Entry 8PTX (electron microscopy, 2.87 A resolution); this record covers chains A and B of the 5 polymer chains in the assembly.

== Chain A ==
Molecule: Elongator complex protein 1
From: Homo sapiens
UniProtKB: O95163 (ELP1_HUMAN); residues 1-1332 here = UniProt positions 1-1332
Amino-acid sequence (1332 residues; row label = number of the first residue in the row):
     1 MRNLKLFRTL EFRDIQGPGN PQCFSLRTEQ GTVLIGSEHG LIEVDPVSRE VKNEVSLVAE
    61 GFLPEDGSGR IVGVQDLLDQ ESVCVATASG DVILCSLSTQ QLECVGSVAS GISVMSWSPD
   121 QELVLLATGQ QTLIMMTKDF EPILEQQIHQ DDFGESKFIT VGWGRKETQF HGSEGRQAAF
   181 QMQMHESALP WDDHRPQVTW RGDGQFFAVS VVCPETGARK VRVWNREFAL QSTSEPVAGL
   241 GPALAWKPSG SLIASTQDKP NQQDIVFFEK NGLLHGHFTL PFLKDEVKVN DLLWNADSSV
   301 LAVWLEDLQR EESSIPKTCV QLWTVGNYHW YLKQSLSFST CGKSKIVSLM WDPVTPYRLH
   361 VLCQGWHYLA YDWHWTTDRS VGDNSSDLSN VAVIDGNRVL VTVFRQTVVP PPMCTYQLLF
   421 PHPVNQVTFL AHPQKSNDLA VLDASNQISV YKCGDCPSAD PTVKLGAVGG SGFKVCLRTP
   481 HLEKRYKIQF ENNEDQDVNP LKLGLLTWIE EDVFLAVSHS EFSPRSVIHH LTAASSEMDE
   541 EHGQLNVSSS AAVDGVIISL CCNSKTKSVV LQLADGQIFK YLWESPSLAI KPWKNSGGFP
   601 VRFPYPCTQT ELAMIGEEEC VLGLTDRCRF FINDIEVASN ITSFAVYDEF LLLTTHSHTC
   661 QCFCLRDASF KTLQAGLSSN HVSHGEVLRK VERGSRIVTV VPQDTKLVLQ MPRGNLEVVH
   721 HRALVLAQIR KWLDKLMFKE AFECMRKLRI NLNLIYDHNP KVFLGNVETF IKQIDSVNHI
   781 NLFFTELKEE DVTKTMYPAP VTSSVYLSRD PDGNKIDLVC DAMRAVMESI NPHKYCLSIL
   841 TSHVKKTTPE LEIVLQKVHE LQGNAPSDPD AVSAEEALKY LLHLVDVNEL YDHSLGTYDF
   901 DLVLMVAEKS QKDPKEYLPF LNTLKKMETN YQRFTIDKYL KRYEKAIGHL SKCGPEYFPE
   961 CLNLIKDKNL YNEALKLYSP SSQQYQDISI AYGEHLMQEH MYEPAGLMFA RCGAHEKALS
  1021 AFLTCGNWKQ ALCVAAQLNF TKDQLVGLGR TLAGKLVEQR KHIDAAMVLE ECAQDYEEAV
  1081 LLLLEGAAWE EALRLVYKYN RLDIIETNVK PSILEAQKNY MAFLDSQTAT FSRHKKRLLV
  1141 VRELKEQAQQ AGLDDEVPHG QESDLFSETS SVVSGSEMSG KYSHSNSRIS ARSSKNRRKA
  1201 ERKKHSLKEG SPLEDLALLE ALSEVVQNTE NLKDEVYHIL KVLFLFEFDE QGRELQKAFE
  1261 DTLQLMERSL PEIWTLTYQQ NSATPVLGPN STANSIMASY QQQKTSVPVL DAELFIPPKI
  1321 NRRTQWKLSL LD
Disordered / not traced: 165-185, 1153-1212, 1277-1312
Swiss-Prot annotation at these positions:
  - region: Ala-1191 to Glu-1209 (Required for binding to tRNA)
  - modified residue (Phosphoserine): Ser-471, Ser-804, Ser-867, Ser-1171, Ser-1174
  - natural variant: Arg-696 (R696P: In HSAN3), Pro-914 (P914L: In HSAN3), Cys-1072 (C1072S: Reduced interaction with ELP2), Pro-1158 (P1158L: Reduced interaction with ELP2)
  - mutagenesis: Arg-1011 (R1011A: Disruption of dimer formation, reduced protein stability and reduced interaction with ELP2 and ELP3. Does not affect binding to tRNA)

== Chain B ==
Molecule: Elongator complex protein 2
From: Homo sapiens
UniProtKB: Q6IA86 (ELP2_HUMAN); numbering as in UniProt (aligned over 1-826)
Amino-acid sequence (826 residues; row label = number of the first residue in the row):
     1 MVAPVLETSH VFCCPNRVRG VLNWSSGPRG LLAFGTSCSV VLYDPLKRVV VTNLNGHTAR
    61 VNCIQWICKQ DGSPSTELVS GGSDNQVIHW EIEDNQLLKA VHLQGHEGPV YAVHAVYQRR
   121 TSDPALCTLI VSAAADSAVR LWSKKGPEVM CLQTLNFGNG FALALCLSFL PNTDVPILAC
   181 GNDDCRIHIF AQQNDQFQKV LSLCGHEDWI RGVEWAAFGR DLFLASCSQD CLIRIWKLYI
   241 KSTSLETQDD DNIRLKENTF TIENESVKIA FAVTLETVLA GHENWVNAVH WQPVFYKDGV
   301 LQQPVRLLSA SMDKTMILWA PDEESGVWLE QVRVGEVGGN TLGFYDCQFN EDGSMIIAHA
   361 FHGALHLWKQ NTVNPREWTP EIVISGHFDG VQDLVWDPEG EFIITVGTDQ TTRLFAPWKR
   421 KDQSQVTWHE IARPQIHGYD LKCLAMINRF QFVSGADEKV LRVFSAPRNF VENFCAITGQ
   481 SLNHVLCNQD SDLPEGATVP ALGLSNKAVF QGDIASQPSD EEELLTSTGF EYQQVAFQPS
   541 ILTEPPTEDH LLQNTLWPEV QKLYGHGYEI FCVTCNSSKT LLASACKAAK KEHAAIILWN
   601 TTSWKQVQNL VFHSLTVTQM AFSPNEKFLL AVSRDRTWSL WKKQDTISPE FEPVFSLFAF
   661 TNKITSVHSR IIWSCDWSPD SKYFFTGSRD KKVVVWGECD STDDCIEHNI GPCSSVLDVG
   721 GAVTAVSVCP VLHPSQRYVV AVGLECGKIC LYTWKKTDQV PEINDWTHCV ETSQSQSHTL
   781 AIRKLCWKNC SGKTEQKEAE GAEWLHFASC GEDHTVKIHR VNKCAL
Disordered / not traced: 511-536
Swiss-Prot annotation at these positions:
  - natural variant: His-206 (H206R: In MRT58; uncertain significance), Arg-462 (R462W: In MRT58; uncertain significance)
  - mutagenesis: Met-1 to Arg-17 (Abolishes interaction with ELP1 and ELP3), Arg-634 (R634A: No effect on interaction with ELP1 or ELP3; when associated with A-636, A-670 and A-689), Arg-636 (R636A: No effect on interaction with ELP1 or ELP3; when associated with A-634, A-670 and A-689), Arg-670 (R670A: No effect on interaction with ELP1 or ELP3; when associated with A-634, A-636 and A-689), Arg-689 (R689A: No effect on interaction with ELP1 or ELP3; when associated with A-634, A-636 and A-670)

== Interface between chain A and chain B ==
Pairs across the interface - 15 pairs, chain A then chain B:
  Leu-904(A) / Ile-253(B)  hydrophobic
  Leu-904(A) / Arg-254(B)
  Gln-911(A) / Gly-205(B)
  Gln-911(A) / Leu-232(B)
  Gln-911(A) / Arg-234(B)  hydrogen bond
  Asp-913(A) / Thr-277(B)  hydrogen bond
  Asp-913(A) / Val-278(B)
  Pro-914(A) / Leu-255(B)  hydrophobic
  Pro-914(A) / Leu-275(B)  hydrophobic
  Pro-914(A) / Glu-276(B)
  Lys-915(A) / Glu-276(B)  salt bridge
  Lys-915(A) / Gly-326(B)
  Tyr-917(A) / Leu-255(B)
  Leu-918(A) / Ile-253(B)
  Asn-922(A) / Ile-253(B)  hydrogen bond (side chain-backbone)
Other interface residues (no listed pair), chain A (11 interface residues in all): Phe-900, Lys-912, Leu-921
Other interface residues (no listed pair), chain B (13 interface residues in all): Asn-252, Val-327

== In short ==
11 residues of chain A face 13 of chain B across their interface, with 3 hydrogen bonds and 1 salt bridge.
Among the polar pairs are Lys-915(A)/Glu-276(B), Gln-911(A)/Arg-234(B) and Asp-913(A)/Thr-277(B).
Chain A is Elongator complex protein 1 and chain B is Elongator complex protein 2, both from Homo sapiens; the
structure, Cryo-EM structure of human Elp123 in complex with tRNA, acetyl-CoA, 5'-deoxyadenosine and
methionine, was determined by electron microscopy together with 8PTY, 8PTZ and 8PU0 from the same study.
